PDB entry 8YMS | electron microscopy, 3.14 A resolution | chains A and C of the 3 polymer chains in the assembly

== Chain A (and C) ==
Molecule: Broad-range thermal receptor 1
Source organism: Scolopendra mutilans
Notes: chain C of this document is another copy of the same molecule, construct and numbering; everything in this record applies to it too
Amino-acid sequence (431 residues; row label = number of the first residue in the row):
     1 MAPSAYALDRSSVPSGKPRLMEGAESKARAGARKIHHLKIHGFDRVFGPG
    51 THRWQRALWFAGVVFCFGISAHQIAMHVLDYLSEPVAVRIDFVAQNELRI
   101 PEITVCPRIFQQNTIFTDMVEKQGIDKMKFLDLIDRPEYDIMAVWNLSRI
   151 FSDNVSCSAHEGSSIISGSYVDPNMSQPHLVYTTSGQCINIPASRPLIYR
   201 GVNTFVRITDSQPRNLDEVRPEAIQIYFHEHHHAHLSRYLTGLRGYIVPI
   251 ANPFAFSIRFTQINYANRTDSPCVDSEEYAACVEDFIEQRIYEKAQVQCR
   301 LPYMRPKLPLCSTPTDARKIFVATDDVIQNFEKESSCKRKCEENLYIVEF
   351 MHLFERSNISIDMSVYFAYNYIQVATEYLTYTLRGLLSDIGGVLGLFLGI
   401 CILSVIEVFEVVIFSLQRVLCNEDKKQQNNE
Disordered / not traced: 1-52, 415-431
Disulfides: C106-C188, C273-C341, C282-C337, C299-C311

== Chain A / chain C interface ==
Pairs across the interface (66):
  Q55(A) - E410(C)  hydrogen bond (side chain-backbone)
  Q55(A) - I413(C)
  Q55(A) - F414(C)  hydrogen bond (side chain-backbone)
  L58(A) - E410(C)
  W59(A) - E410(C)  hydrogen bond (backbone-side chain)
  G62(A) - I406(C)
  C66(A) - I402(C)  hydrogen bond (side chain-backbone)
  C66(A) - L403(C)  hydrophobic
  C66(A) - I406(C)  hydrophobic
  H77(A) - R384(C)
  V88(A) - I90(C)
  V88(A) - D91(C)
  I90(A) - I90(C)
  I90(A) - F92(C)  hydrophobic
  I109(A) - S164(C)
  I109(A) - I165(C)
  I109(A) - I166(C)
  I109(A) - G168(C)
  Q111(A) - I166(C)  hydrogen bond (side chain-backbone)
  Q111(A) - S167(C)
  T184(A) - I165(C)
  E222(A) - R356(C)  salt bridge
  G242(A) - S163(C)  hydrogen bond (backbone-side chain)
  G242(A) - I165(C)
  L243(A) - S163(C)
  L243(A) - I165(C)  hydrophobic
  L243(A) - G201(C)
  L243(A) - V202(C)
  L243(A) - N203(C)  hydrogen bond (backbone-side chain)
  R244(A) - V202(C)
  G245(A) - V202(C)
  G245(A) - N203(C)  hydrogen bond (backbone-side chain)
  Y246(A) - V202(C)  hydrophobic
  Y246(A) - Y369(C)  hydrogen bond
  I247(A) - F354(C)
  P249(A) - L353(C)
  R259(A) - R259(C)
  I263(A) - F92(C)  hydrophobic
  I263(A) - Y371(C)  hydrophobic
  Y265(A) - Y371(C)
  F321(A) - I165(C)  hydrophobic
  F321(A) - I166(C)  hydrophobic
  D325(A) - I165(C)
  D325(A) - I166(C)  hydrogen bond (side chain-backbone)
  I328(A) - I165(C)  hydrophobic
  Q329(A) - S164(C)
  Q329(A) - Y170(C)
  R339(A) - Y371(C)
  E343(A) - Y371(C)
  L345(A) - Y371(C)  hydrophobic
  Y346(A) - Y369(C)
  I347(A) - Y369(C)
  V348(A) - Y369(C)  hydrogen bond (backbone-side chain)
  F350(A) - F350(C)
  F350(A) - M351(C)  hydrophobic
  H352(A) - H352(C)  hydrogen bond
  Q373(A) - F92(C)
  L396(A) - S388(C)
  L396(A) - G391(C)
  L396(A) - G392(C)
  L396(A) - C401(C)
  L396(A) - I402(C)  hydrogen bond (backbone-backbone)
  F397(A) - I402(C)  hydrophobic
  F397(A) - L403(C)
  L398(A) - C401(C)  hydrogen bond (backbone-side chain)
  L398(A) - L403(C)  hydrophobic
Interface residues without a listed pair, chain A (48 interface residues in all): W54, V63, R108, Q112, A223, Q225, T261, V322, E349, G399
Interface residues without a listed pair, chain C (36 interface residues in all): S169, Q373, E407

== In short ==
Chain A and chain C form an interface of 48 and 36 residues respectively; the contacts include 14 hydrogen
bonds and 1 salt bridge. Polar pairs include E222(A)-R356(C), Q55(A)-E410(C) and Q55(A)-F414(C).
Both chains are Broad-range thermal receptor 1 (Scolopendra mutilans). Entry 8YMS (The structure of BRTNaC1 at
low pH) was determined by electron microscopy (same publication as 8YMR, 8YMT, 8YMU, 8YMW and 8YMX).
